9D2A - chain C; structure by X-ray diffraction, 2.21 A resolution.

== Chain C ==
Name: Sabinene synthase
Source organism: Thuja plicata
UniProtKB: R9WS05 (R9WS05_THUPL); residues 51-604 here = UniProt positions 51-604
Sequence (554 residues; numbered 51 to 604; the number before each row is that of its first residue):
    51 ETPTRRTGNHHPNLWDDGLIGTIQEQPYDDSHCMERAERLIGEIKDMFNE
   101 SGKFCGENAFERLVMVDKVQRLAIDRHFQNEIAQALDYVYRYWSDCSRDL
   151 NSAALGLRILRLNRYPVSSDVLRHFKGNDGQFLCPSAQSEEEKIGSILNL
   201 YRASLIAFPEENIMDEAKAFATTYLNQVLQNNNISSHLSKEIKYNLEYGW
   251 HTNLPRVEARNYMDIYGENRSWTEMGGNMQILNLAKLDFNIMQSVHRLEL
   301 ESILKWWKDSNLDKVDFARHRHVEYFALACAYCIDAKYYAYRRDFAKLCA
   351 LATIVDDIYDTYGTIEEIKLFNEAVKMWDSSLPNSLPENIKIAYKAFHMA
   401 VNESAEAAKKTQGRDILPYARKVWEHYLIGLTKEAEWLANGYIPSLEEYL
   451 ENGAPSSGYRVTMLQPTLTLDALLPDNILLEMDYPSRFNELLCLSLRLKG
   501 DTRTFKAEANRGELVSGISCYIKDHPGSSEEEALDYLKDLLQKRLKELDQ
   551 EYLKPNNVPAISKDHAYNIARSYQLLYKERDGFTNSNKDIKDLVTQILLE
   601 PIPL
Unresolved in the structure: 51-75, 504-512, 581-588
Bound ions: Co2+ site 1 near His174 (its only coordinating residue here); Co2+ site 2: Asp356, Asp360

== In short ==
The Co2+ site 2 is built by Asp356 and Asp360.
Chain C is Sabinene synthase (Thuja plicata); the structure, Crystal structure of (+)-sabinene synthase from
Thuja plicata: condition 3, was determined by X-ray diffraction together with 9D29 from the same study.
